2I1K - chain A; structure by X-ray diffraction, 3.00 A resolution.

[Chain A]
Name: Moesin
From: Spodoptera frugiperda
UniProt: A0T1L9 (A0T1L9_SPOFR); residues 1-575 here = UniProt positions 1-575
Chain sequence (575 residues; numbered 1 to 575; the number before each row is that of its first residue):
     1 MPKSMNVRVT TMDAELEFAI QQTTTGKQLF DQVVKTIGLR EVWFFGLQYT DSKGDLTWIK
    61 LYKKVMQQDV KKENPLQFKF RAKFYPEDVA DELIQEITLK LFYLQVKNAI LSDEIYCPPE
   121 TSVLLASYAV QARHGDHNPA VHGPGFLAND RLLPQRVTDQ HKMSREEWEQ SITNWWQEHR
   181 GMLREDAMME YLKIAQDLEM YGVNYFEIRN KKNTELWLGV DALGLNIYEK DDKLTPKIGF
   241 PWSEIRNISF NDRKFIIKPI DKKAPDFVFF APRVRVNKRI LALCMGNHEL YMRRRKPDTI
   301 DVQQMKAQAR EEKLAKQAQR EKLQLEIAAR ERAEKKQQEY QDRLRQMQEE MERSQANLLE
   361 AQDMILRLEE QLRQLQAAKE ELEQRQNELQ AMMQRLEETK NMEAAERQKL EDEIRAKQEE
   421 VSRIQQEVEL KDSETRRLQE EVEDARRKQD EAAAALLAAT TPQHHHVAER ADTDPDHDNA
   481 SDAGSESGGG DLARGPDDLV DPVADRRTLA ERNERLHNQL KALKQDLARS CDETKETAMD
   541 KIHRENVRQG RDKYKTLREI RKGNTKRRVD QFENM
Not modelled in the structure: 1-2, 321-325, 400-409, 473-485
Small-molecule neighbours: urea (URE): Ser-4, Met-5, Asn-6, Glu-73, Asn-74, Pro-75, Leu-76
From the paper describing this entry:
  - conformationally variable residues (order/disorder transition): Glu-312 to Leu-325
  - contacts within the chain: Asp-252/Glu-486 (backbone contact)

[Overview]
Ligands of chain A: urea. The paper reports conformational variability at Glu-312; contacts within the chain
involving Asp-252 and Glu-486.
Chain A is Moesin (Spodoptera frugiperda); the structure, Moesin from Spodoptera frugiperda reveals the
coiled-coil domain at 3.0 angstrom resolution, was determined by X-ray diffraction together with 2I1J from the
same study.
